5UUH - chains A and B of the 3 polymer chains in the assembly; structure by X-ray diffraction, 1.57 A resolution.

== Chain A ==
Molecule: DNA-7-methylguanine glycosylase
Organism: Bacillus cereus
UniProtKB: C2T7T7 (C2T7T7_BACCE); residues 1-237 here = UniProt positions 1-237
Amino-acid sequence (241 residues; row label = number of the first residue in the row; numbers below 1 keep their minus sign (Gly-3 is residue -3)):
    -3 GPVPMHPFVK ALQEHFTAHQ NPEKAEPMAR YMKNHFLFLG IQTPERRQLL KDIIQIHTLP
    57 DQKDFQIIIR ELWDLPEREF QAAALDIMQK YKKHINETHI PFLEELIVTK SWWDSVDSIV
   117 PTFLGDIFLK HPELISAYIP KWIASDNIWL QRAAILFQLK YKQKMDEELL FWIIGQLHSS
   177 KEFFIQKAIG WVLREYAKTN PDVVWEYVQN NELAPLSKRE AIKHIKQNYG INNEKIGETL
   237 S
Not modelled in the structure: -3 to 0, 226-237
Differences from the reference sequence: expression tag (-3 to 0)
Residues lining bound ligands: yatakemycin-adenine nucleobase adduct (YTA): Pro23, Met24, Tyr27, Met28, Gln38, Trp109, Asp110, Leu155, Lys156, Trp187
What the authors report for this chain:
  - catalytic residues: Asp113 (proposed by the authors, not directly observed)
  - catalytic residues: Trp109, Trp187
  - mutagenesis - Y27A, Q38A, K156A: unchanged catalytic activity
  - mutagenesis - W109A (76-fold), D113A (760-fold), W187A (25-fold): decreased catalytic activity

== Chain B ==
Molecule: 9-nt DNA strand
Sequence (9 nucleotides; row label = number of the first residue in the row):
     1 AGGCAXAGC
Modified positions: RF5 (2-deoxy-2-fluoro-5-O-phosphono-alpha-D-arabinofuranose) at position 6
Residues lining bound ligands: yatakemycin-adenine nucleobase adduct (YTA): DA5, RF5_6, DA7

== How chain A and chain B interact ==
Pairs across the interface - 21 pairs, chain A then chain B:
  Tyr27(A) with DA7(B), hydrogen bond to the base; DG8(B), sugar contact
  Lys29(A) with DG8(B), phosphate contact; DC9(B), salt bridge to the phosphate
  Trp108(A) with DG8(B), phosphate contact
  Trp109(A) with RF5_6(B), base contact; DA7(B), hydrogen bond to the phosphate
  Asp113(A) with RF5_6(B), base contact
  Arg148(A) with RF5_6(B), base contact; DA7(B), salt bridge to the phosphate
  Phe179(A) with DA7(B), sugar contact
  Phe180(A) with DA7(B), phosphate contact
  Lys183(A) with RF5_6(B), salt bridge to the phosphate; DA7(B), salt bridge to the phosphate
  Trp187(A) with DA5(B), phosphate contact; RF5_6(B), base contact
  Arg190(A) with DA5(B), salt bridge to the phosphate; RF5_6(B), salt bridge to the phosphate
  Lys194(A) with DC4(B), hydrogen bond to the phosphate; DA5(B), salt bridge to the phosphate
  His220(A) with DA5(B), salt bridge to the phosphate
Also at the interface, not in a pair above, chain A (14 interface residues in all): Glu191

== Summary ==
14 residues of chain A and 6 residues of chain B are in contact; the contacts include 3 hydrogen bonds and 8
salt bridges. Among the polar pairs are Tyr27(A)-DA7(B), Trp109(A)-DA7(B) and Lys194(A)-DC4(B). From the
paper: catalytic residues Asp113(A), Trp109(A) and Trp187(A); W109A, D113A and W187A of chain A reduce
catalytic activity; 6 substitutions were tested in all.
Here chain A is DNA-7-methylguanine glycosylase (Bacillus cereus) and chain B is a 9-nt DNA strand. Entry 5UUH
(Bacillus cereus DNA glycosylase AlkD bound to a yatakemycin-adenine nucleobase adduct and DNA containing a
fluorinated ...) was determined by X-ray diffraction, deposited together with 5UUF and 5UUG.
